PDB entry 7OIY | X-ray diffraction, 2.05 A resolution | chain A

# Chain A
Name: Ubiquitin carboxyl-terminal hydrolase mug105
From: Schizosaccharomyces pombe (strain 972 / ATCC 24843)
Notes: EC 3.4.19.12
UniProt: O13979 (MU105_SCHPO); residue numbers follow UniProt; this construct covers 1-244
Sequence (244 residues; row label = number of the first residue in the row):
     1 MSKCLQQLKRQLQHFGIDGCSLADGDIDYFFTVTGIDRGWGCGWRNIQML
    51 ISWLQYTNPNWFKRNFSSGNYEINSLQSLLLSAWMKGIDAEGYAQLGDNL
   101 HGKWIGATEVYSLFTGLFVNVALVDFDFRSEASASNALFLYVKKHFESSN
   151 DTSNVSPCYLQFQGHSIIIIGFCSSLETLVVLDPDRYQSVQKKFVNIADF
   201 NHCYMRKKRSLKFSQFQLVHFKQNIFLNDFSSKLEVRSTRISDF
Bound ions: Na+: S148, N150, T152
Swiss-Prot annotation at these positions:
  - active site: C42 (Nucleophile), H165 (Proton acceptor), D183
  - site: Q161 (Involved in the stabilization of negative charge on the oxyanion by the formation of the oxyanion hole)
  - mutagenesis: C42 (C42A: Abolishes catalytic activity)
What the authors report for this chain:
  - catalytic residues: C42, H165, D183
  - mutagenesis - C42A: abolished catalytic activity (proposed by the authors, not directly observed)
  - mutagenesis - D89A, E109A: abolished catalytic activity on RLRGG-AMC
  - mutagenesis - D89A, E109A: abolished catalytic activity on K48-linked ubiquitin chains
  - mutagenesis - Q215A: decreased catalytic activity on RLRGG-AMC
  - mutagenesis - Q215A: decreased catalytic activity on K48 chains
  - mutagenesis - D185S: decreased catalytic activity on ubiquitin chains
  - conformationally variable residues (side-chain flip): W104, Q163
  - mutagenesis - W104A, Q163A: decreased catalytic activity on K48-linked ubiquitin chains

# Summary
The Na+ site is built by S148, N150 and T152. Curated annotation (UniProt) lists 3 active-site residues and
one mutagenesis site. The paper reports catalytic residues C42, H165 and D183; D89A and E109A abolish
catalytic activity on RLRGG-AMC; 7 substitutions were tested in all.
Chain A is Ubiquitin carboxyl-terminal hydrolase mug105 (Schizosaccharomyces pombe (strain 972 / ATCC 24843));
the structure, Crystal structure of the ZUFSP family member Mug105, was determined by X-ray diffraction.
